PDB entry 1RJZ | X-ray diffraction, 2.60 A resolution | chains A and P of the 3 polymer chains in the assembly

Chain A:
Protein: H-2 class I histocompatibility antigen, K-B alpha chain
Organism: Mus musculus
Notes: fragment: extracellular domain
UniProt: P01901 (HA1B_MOUSE); residues 1-280 here correspond to UniProt positions 22-301 (UniProt number = residue number + 21)
Amino-acid sequence (280 residues; numbered 1 to 280; the number before each row is that of its first residue):
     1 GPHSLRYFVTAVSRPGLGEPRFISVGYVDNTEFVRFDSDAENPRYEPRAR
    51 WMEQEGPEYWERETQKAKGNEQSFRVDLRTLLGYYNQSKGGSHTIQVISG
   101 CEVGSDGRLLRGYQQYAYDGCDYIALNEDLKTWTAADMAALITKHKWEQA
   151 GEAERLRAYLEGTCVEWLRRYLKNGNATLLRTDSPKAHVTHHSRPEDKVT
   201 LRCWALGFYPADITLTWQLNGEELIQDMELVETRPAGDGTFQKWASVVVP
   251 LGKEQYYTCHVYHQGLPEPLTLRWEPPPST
Unresolved in the structure: 279-280
Differences from the reference sequence: engineered mutation Phe-22 (Tyr43 in P01901), Ile-23 (Met44 in P01901), Ser-24 (Glu45 in P01901), Asn-30 (Asp51 in P01901)
Swiss-Prot annotation at these positions:
  - region: Glu-275 to Thr-280 (Connecting peptide)
  - glycosylation (N-linked (GlcNAc...) asparagine): Asn-86, Asn-176
Disulfide bonds: Cys-101/Cys-164, Cys-203/Cys-259

Chain P:
Protein: Glycoprotein B
UniProt: P06436 (VGLB_HHV1F); residues 1-8 here correspond to UniProt positions 498-505 (UniProt number = residue number + 497)
Amino-acid sequence (8 residues; row label = number of the first residue in the row):
     1 SEIEFARL
Differences from the reference sequence: engineered mutation Glu-2 (Ser499 in P06436)

How chain A and chain P interact:
Residue-residue contacts (41):
  Tyr-7(A) / Ser-1(P)  hydrogen bond (side chain-backbone)
  Tyr-7(A) / Glu-2(P)  hydrogen bond (side chain-backbone)
  Ser-24(A) / Glu-2(P)
  Tyr-45(A) / Glu-2(P)  hydrogen bond
  Glu-63(A) / Ser-1(P)
  Glu-63(A) / Glu-2(P)  hydrogen bond (side chain-backbone)
  Lys-66(A) / Ser-1(P)
  Lys-66(A) / Glu-2(P)  hydrogen bond (side chain-backbone)
  Ala-67(A) / Glu-2(P)
  Asn-70(A) / Glu-2(P)  hydrogen bond
  Asn-70(A) / Ile-3(P)  hydrogen bond (side chain-backbone)
  Asn-70(A) / Glu-4(P)
  Asn-70(A) / Phe-5(P)  hydrogen bond (side chain-backbone)
  Ser-73(A) / Arg-7(P)  hydrogen bond
  Val-76(A) / Arg-7(P)
  Asp-77(A) / Arg-7(P)
  Asp-77(A) / Leu-8(P)  hydrogen bond (side chain-backbone)
  Thr-80(A) / Leu-8(P)
  Leu-81(A) / Leu-8(P)  hydrophobic
  Tyr-84(A) / Leu-8(P)  hydrogen bond (side chain-backbone)
  Val-97(A) / Phe-5(P)  hydrophobic
  Ser-99(A) / Ile-3(P)
  Ser-99(A) / Phe-5(P)
  Gln-114(A) / Phe-5(P)
  Tyr-116(A) / Phe-5(P)
  Tyr-123(A) / Leu-8(P)  hydrophobic
  Thr-143(A) / Leu-8(P)  hydrogen bond (side chain-backbone)
  Lys-146(A) / Leu-8(P)  hydrogen bond (side chain-backbone)
  Trp-147(A) / Ala-6(P)
  Trp-147(A) / Arg-7(P)  hydrogen bond (side chain-backbone)
  Trp-147(A) / Leu-8(P)  hydrophobic
  Glu-152(A) / Ala-6(P)
  Arg-155(A) / Ile-3(P)
  Arg-155(A) / Glu-4(P)  hydrogen bond (side chain-backbone)
  Arg-155(A) / Ala-6(P)
  Leu-156(A) / Ile-3(P)  hydrophobic
  Tyr-159(A) / Ser-1(P)  hydrogen bond (side chain-backbone)
  Tyr-159(A) / Glu-2(P)
  Tyr-159(A) / Ile-3(P)  hydrophobic
  Trp-167(A) / Ser-1(P)  hydrogen bond
  Tyr-171(A) / Ser-1(P)  hydrogen bond (side chain-backbone)
Also at the interface, not in a pair above, chain A (34 interface residues in all): Leu-5, Val-9, Tyr-59, Arg-62, Phe-74, Ile-95, Thr-163
The authors on this interface:
  - residue pairs: Tyr-45(A)/Glu-2(P)

In short:
The interface between chain A and chain P involves 34 residues on one side and 8 on the other; the contacts
include 18 hydrogen bonds. Among the polar pairs are Tyr-7(A)/Ser-1(P), Tyr-7(A)/Glu-2(P) and
Tyr-45(A)/Glu-2(P). The authors report a contact between Tyr-45(A) and Glu-2(P).
Chain A is H-2 class I histocompatibility antigen, K-B alpha chain (Mus musculus) and chain P is Glycoprotein
B; the structure, Mhc Class I Natural Mutant H-2Kbm8 Heavy Chain Complexed With beta-2 Microglobulin and
Herpies Simplex Virus ..., was determined by X-ray diffraction, deposited together with 1RJY, 1RK0 and 1RK1.
